4QDR - chain A; structure by X-ray diffraction, 2.40 A resolution.

== Chain A ==
Protein: Neuropilin-2
Source organism: Homo sapiens
Reference sequence: O60462 (NRP2_HUMAN); numbering as in UniProt (aligned over 276-595)
Sequence (324 residues; row label = number of the first residue in the row):
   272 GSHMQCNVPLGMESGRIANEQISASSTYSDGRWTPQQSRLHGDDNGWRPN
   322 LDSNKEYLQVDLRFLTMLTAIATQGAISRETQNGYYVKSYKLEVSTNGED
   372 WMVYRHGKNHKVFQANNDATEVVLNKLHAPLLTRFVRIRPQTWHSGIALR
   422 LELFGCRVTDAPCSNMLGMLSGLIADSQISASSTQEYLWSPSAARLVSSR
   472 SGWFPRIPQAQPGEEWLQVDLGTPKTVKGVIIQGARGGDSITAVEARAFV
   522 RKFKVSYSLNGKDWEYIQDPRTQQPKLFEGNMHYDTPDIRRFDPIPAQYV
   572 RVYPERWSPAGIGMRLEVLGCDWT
Not modelled in the structure: 272-273, 509-515, 595
Differences from the reference sequence: expression tag (272-275); engineered mutation Arg319 (Thr in O60462)
Disulfide bonds: Cys277-Cys427, Cys434-Cys592
From the paper describing this entry:
  - contacts within the chain: Tyr299-Arg319, Arg319-Tyr356

== Summary ==
From the paper: contacts within the chain involving Arg319, Tyr299 and Tyr356.
Chain A is Neuropilin-2 (Homo sapiens); the structure, Physical basis for Nrp2 ligand binding, was determined
by X-ray diffraction, deposited together with 4QDQ.
